7WB2 - chains A and C; structure by X-ray diffraction, 1.80 A resolution.

Chain A (and C):
Name: ChaP
From: Streptomyces chartreusis
Notes: chain C of this document is another copy of the same molecule, construct and numbering; everything in this record applies to it too
UniProtKB: Q4R0L3 (Q4R0L3_STRCX); residues 1-130 here = UniProt positions 1-130
Amino-acid sequence (131 residues; numbered 0 to 130; the number before each row is that of its first residue; numbering starts at 0):
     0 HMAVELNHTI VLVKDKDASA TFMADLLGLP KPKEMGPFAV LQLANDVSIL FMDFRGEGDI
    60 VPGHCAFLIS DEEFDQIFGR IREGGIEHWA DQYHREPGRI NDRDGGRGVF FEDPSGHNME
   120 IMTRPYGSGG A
Disordered / not traced: 55-57, 81, 97-98, 101-104, 128-130 (chain C: 0, 112-114, 123-130)
Sequence notes: expression tag (0); engineered mutation L49 (Asp in Q4R0L3), F109 (Tyr in Q4R0L3)
Metal / ion sites: Fe ion site 1: H0 (shared with H93(C) of chain C); Fe ion site 2: E4, D45; Fe ion site 3: H7 (shared with H63(C), E119(C) of chain C); Fe ion site 4: H63, E119 (shared with H7(C) of chain C); Fe ion site 5: C64, H116

Interface between chain A and chain C:
Pairs across the interface (72):
  M1(A) - L67(C)  hydrophobic
  M1(A) - S69(C)
  M1(A) - E72(C)
  A2(A) - A43(C)  hydrophobic
  V3(A) - L26(C)
  V3(A) - L42(C)
  V3(A) - A43(C)  hydrogen bond (backbone-backbone)
  V3(A) - L67(C)
  V3(A) - I68(C)  hydrophobic
  V3(A) - E72(C)
  E4(A) - N44(C)
  E4(A) - F66(C)
  E4(A) - L67(C)  hydrogen bond (backbone-backbone)
  L5(A) - L42(C)
  L5(A) - N44(C)  hydrogen bond (backbone-side chain)
  L5(A) - V46(C)  hydrophobic
  L5(A) - A65(C)
  N6(A) - A65(C)  hydrogen bond (backbone-backbone)
  N6(A) - L67(C)
  N6(A) - M121(C)
  H7(A) - H63(C)  hydrogen bond
  H7(A) - C64(C)
  H7(A) - A65(C)  hydrogen bond (backbone-backbone)
  H7(A) - E119(C)  salt bridge
  H7(A) - M121(C)
  T8(A) - H63(C)
  T8(A) - C64(C)  hydrogen bond
  I9(A) - G62(C)
  I9(A) - H63(C)  hydrogen bond (backbone-backbone)
  L11(A) - I59(C)  hydrophobic
  L26(A) - V3(C)
  L28(A) - M1(C)  hydrophobic
  L28(A) - V3(C)  hydrophobic
  P36(A) - Y92(C)
  F37(A) - Q91(C)
  Q41(A) - M1(C)
  L42(A) - M1(C)
  L42(A) - V3(C)
  L42(A) - L5(C)
  A43(A) - M1(C)
  A43(A) - A2(C)
  A43(A) - V3(C)  hydrogen bond (backbone-backbone)
  N44(A) - E4(C)
  N44(A) - L5(C)  hydrogen bond (side chain-backbone)
  N44(A) - N44(C)  hydrogen bond (backbone-side chain)
  N44(A) - D45(C)  hydrogen bond (side chain-backbone)
  D45(A) - N44(C)  hydrogen bond (backbone-side chain)
  V46(A) - L5(C)  hydrophobic
  V46(A) - N44(C)
  M51(A) - I59(C)  hydrophobic
  M51(A) - P61(C)
  P61(A) - M51(C)
  G62(A) - I9(C)
  G62(A) - M51(C)
  H63(A) - H7(C)  hydrogen bond
  H63(A) - T8(C)
  H63(A) - I9(C)  hydrogen bond (backbone-backbone)
  C64(A) - H7(C)
  C64(A) - T8(C)  hydrogen bond
  A65(A) - L5(C)
  A65(A) - N6(C)  hydrogen bond (backbone-backbone)
  A65(A) - H7(C)  hydrogen bond (backbone-backbone)
  F66(A) - V3(C)  hydrophobic
  F66(A) - E4(C)
  F66(A) - L5(C)  hydrophobic
  L67(A) - V3(C)
  L67(A) - E4(C)  hydrogen bond (backbone-backbone)
  Q91(A) - F37(C)
  Y92(A) - P36(C)
  E119(A) - H7(C)  salt bridge
  M121(A) - N6(C)
  M121(A) - H7(C)
Interface residues without a listed pair, chain A (35 interface residues in all): H0, P29, I48
Interface residues without a listed pair, chain C (34 interface residues in all): I48

Summary:
Chain A and chain C form an interface of 35 and 34 residues respectively, with 19 hydrogen bonds and 2 salt
bridges. Among the polar pairs are H7(A)-E119(C), L5(A)-N44(C) and H7(A)-H63(C). The Fe ion site 2 is built by
E4(A) and D45(A).
Both chains are ChaP (Streptomyces chartreusis). Entry 7WB2 (Oxidase ChaP-D49L/Y109F mutant) was determined by
X-ray diffraction, deposited together with 7WCC and 7W5E.
